4GI8 - chain A; structure by X-ray diffraction, 1.95 A resolution.

Chain A:
Protein: Sucrose isomerase
Notes: EC 5.4.11.99; fragment: MUTB fragment
Reference sequence: Q2PS28 (Q2PS28_9PSED); residues 1-557 here correspond to UniProt positions 29-585 (UniProt number = residue number + 28)
Amino-acid sequence (557 residues; row label = number of the first residue in the row):
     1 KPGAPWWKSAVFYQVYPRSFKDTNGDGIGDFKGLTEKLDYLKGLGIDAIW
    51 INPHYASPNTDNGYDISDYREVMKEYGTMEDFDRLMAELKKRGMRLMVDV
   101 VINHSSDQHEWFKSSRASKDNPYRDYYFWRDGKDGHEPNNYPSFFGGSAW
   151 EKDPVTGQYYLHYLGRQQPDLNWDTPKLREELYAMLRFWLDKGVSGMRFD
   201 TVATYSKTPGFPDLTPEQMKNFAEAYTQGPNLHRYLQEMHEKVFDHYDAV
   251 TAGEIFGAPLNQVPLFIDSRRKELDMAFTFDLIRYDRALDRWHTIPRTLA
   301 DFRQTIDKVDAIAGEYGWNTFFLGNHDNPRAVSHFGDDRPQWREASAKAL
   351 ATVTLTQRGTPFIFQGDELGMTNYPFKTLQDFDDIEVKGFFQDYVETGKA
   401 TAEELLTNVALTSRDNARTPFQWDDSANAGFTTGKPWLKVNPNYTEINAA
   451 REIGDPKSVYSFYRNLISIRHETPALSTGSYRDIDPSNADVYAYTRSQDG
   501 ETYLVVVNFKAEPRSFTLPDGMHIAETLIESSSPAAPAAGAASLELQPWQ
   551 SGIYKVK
Disordered / not traced: 1-2, 557
Differences from the reference sequence: engineered mutation Leu164 (Phe192 in Q2PS28)
Ion coordination: Ca2+: Asp22, Asn24, Asp26, Ile28, Asp30

In short:
The Ca2+ site is built by Asp22, Asn24, Asp26, Ile28 and Asp30.
Chain A is Sucrose isomerase; the structure, Crystal structure of the MUTB F164L mutant from crystals soaked
with the substrate sucrose, was determined by X-ray diffraction, deposited together with 4GI6, 4GI9, 4GIA,
4GIN and 4H2C.
